8YAS - chains A and Y of the 3 polymer chains in the assembly; structure by electron microscopy, 3.97 A resolution.

[Chain A]
Protein: Protein translocase subunit SecA
Source organism: Bacillus subtilis subsp. subtilis str. 168
Notes: EC 7.4.2.8
UniProt: P28366 (SECA_BACSU); numbering as in UniProt (aligned over 1-778)
Chain sequence (778 residues; each row starts with the number of its first residue):
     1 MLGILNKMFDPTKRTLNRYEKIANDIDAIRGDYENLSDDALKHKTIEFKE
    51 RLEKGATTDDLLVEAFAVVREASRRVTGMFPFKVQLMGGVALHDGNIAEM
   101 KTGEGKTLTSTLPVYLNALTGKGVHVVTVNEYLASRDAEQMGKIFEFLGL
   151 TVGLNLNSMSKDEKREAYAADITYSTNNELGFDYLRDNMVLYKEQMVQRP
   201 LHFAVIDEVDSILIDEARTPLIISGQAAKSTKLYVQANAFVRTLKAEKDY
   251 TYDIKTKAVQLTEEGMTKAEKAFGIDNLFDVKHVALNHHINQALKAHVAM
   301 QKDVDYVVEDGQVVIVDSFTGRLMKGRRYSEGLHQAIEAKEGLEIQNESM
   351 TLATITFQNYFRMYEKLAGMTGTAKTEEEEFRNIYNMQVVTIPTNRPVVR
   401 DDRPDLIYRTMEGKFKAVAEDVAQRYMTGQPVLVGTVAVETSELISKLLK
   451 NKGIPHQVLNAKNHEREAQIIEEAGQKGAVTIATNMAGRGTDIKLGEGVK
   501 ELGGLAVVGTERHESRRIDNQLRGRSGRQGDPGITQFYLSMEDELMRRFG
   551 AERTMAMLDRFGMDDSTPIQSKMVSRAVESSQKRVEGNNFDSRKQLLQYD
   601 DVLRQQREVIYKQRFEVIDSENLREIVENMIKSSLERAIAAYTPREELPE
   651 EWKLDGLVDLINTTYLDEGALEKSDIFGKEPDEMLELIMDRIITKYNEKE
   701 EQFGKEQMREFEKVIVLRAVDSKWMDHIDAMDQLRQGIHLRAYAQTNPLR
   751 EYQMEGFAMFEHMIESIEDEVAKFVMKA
Disordered / not traced: 1-13
Swiss-Prot annotation at these positions:
  - binding site (ATP): M79, F80, Q85, G103 to T107, D492
  - mutagenesis: K101 (K101N: Can restore growth of E.coli secA mutants), K106 (K106N: Loss of activity. Cannot complement E.coli secA mutants), G587 (G587C: Forms position 587-750 dimers upon oxidation in vitro; when associated with C-750. Does not form position 587-587 dimers (homodimers)), N588 (N588C: Forms position 588-588 dimers upon oxidation in vitro (homodimers)), R750 (R750C: Forms position 587-750 dimers upon oxidation in vitro; when associated with C-587. Also forms position 750-750 dimers (homodimers))
Small-molecule neighbours: ADP / beryllium trifluoride: M79, F80, P81, F82, Q85, K101, T102, G103, E104, G105, K106, T107, L108, R136, E208, G372, R489, G490, D492, K494, Q521, R525, R528, Q529

[Chain Y]
Protein: Protein translocase subunit SecY
Source organism: Geobacillus thermodenitrificans NG80-2
UniProt: A4IJK8 (A4IJK8_GEOTN); residue numbers follow UniProt; this construct covers 1-430
Chain sequence (430 residues; numbered 1 to 430; the number before each row is that of its first residue):
     1 MFRTISNFMRVSDIRNKIIFTLLMLIVFRIGTFIPVPSVNTDVLKLQDQL
    51 NAFGVLNIFCGGALQNFSIFAMGVMPYITASIIVQLLQMDVVPKFAEWSK
   101 QGEMGRRKLAQFTRYFTIVLGFIQALGMSYGFNNLAGGMLIQNPGIGTYL
   151 LIAVVLTAGTAFLMWLGEQITAKGVGNGISIIIFAGIVSGIPTILNQIYA
   201 QTFENVGEDLTLNIVRLLLVALAVVAVIVGVIYIQQAFRKIPIQYAKRLE
   251 GRNPVGGHSTHLPLKVNPAGVIPVIFAVSFLIAPPTIASFFGTNDVTLWI
   301 RRTFDYTHPVGMTIYVVLIIAFTYFYAFVQVNPEQMADNLKKQGGYIPGI
   351 RPGKNTQEYVTRILYRLTLVGSLFLAFIAVLPVFFVNFANLPPSAQIGGT
   401 SLLIVVGVALETMKQLESQLVKRHYRGFIK
Disordered / not traced: 1, 203-211
Sequence notes: engineered mutation C60 (Gly in A4IJK8), T202 (Gln in A4IJK8), T211 (Phe in A4IJK8), N213 (Arg in A4IJK8)

[Interface between chain A and chain Y]
Pairs across the interface - 57 pairs, chain A then chain Y:
  Q260(A) - K342(Y)
  E263(A) - R351(Y)  salt bridge
  E270(A) - R351(Y)  salt bridge
  N277(A) - G349(Y)
  F279(A) - Y346(Y)
  F279(A) - G349(Y)
  D280(A) - Y346(Y)  hydrogen bond (backbone-side chain)
  V281(A) - Q244(Y)
  N287(A) - A246(Y)
  H288(A) - L249(Y)
  N291(A) - A246(Y)
  Q613(A) - F428(Y)
  Q613(A) - I429(Y)
  N629(A) - I429(Y)
  M630(A) - F428(Y)  hydrophobic
  V720(A) - F428(Y)  hydrophobic
  D726(A) - R252(Y)  salt bridge
  D729(A) - R248(Y)  salt bridge
  D729(A) - R252(Y)  salt bridge
  D732(A) - R248(Y)
  Q733(A) - R248(Y)  hydrogen bond
  Q733(A) - E250(Y)
  Q736(A) - K247(Y)  hydrogen bond (side chain-backbone)
  Q736(A) - R248(Y)
  H739(A) - Y245(Y)
  H739(A) - Q343(Y)  hydrogen bond
  L740(A) - I243(Y)  hydrophobic
  L740(A) - Y245(Y)
  L740(A) - L340(Y)  hydrophobic
  L740(A) - Q343(Y)
  Y743(A) - L262(Y)  hydrophobic
  Y743(A) - Q335(Y)
  Y743(A) - M336(Y)
  Y743(A) - N339(Y)  hydrogen bond
  A744(A) - P263(Y)  hydrophobic
  Q745(A) - K265(Y)  hydrogen bond
  Q745(A) - Q330(Y)
  R750(A) - E411(Y)  salt bridge
  R750(A) - Q415(Y)
  R750(A) - S418(Y)
  Q753(A) - K422(Y)
  Q753(A) - Y425(Y)
  M754(A) - S418(Y)
  M754(A) - V421(Y)  hydrophobic
  E755(A) - H258(Y)
  F757(A) - V421(Y)
  F757(A) - H424(Y)
  F757(A) - Y425(Y)  hydrogen bond (backbone-side chain)
  F760(A) - Y425(Y)  hydrophobic
  E761(A) - Y425(Y)
  E761(A) - R426(Y)  salt bridge
  E761(A) - G427(Y)
  I764(A) - G427(Y)
  I764(A) - F428(Y)
  E768(A) - R426(Y)  salt bridge
  E768(A) - G427(Y)
  E768(A) - F428(Y)
Interface residues without a listed pair, chain A (50 interface residues in all): M266, T267, V284, E331, E348, D591, Q605, Q606, E616, I626, R637, M725, G737, R741, G756, E765, I767
Interface residues without a listed pair, chain Y (44 interface residues in all): E103, S259, T260, H261, P268, V331, K341, P348, P352, G353

[In short]
50 residues of chain A face 44 of chain Y across their interface; the contacts include 7 hydrogen bonds and 8
salt bridges. Polar contacts include E263(A)-R351(Y), E270(A)-R351(Y) and D726(A)-R252(Y). Bound to chain A:
ADP / beryllium trifluoride.
Chain A is Protein translocase subunit SecA (Bacillus subtilis subsp. subtilis str. 168) and chain Y is
Protein translocase subunit SecY (Geobacillus thermodenitrificans NG80-2); the structure, Structure of the
SecA-SecY complex with the substrate HmBRI-7TM, was determined by electron microscopy (same publication as
8Y9Y, 8Y9Z, 8YA0, 8YA2 and 8YA3).
